7R1X - chain AAA; structure by X-ray diffraction, 1.35 A resolution.

# Chain AAA
Name: Carbonic anhydrase 2
Organism: Homo sapiens
Notes: EC 4.2.1.1
UniProt: P00918 (CAH2_HUMAN); the author numbering skips numbers that UniProt does not, so the offset changes along the chain: 1-125 = UniProt 1-125; 127-261 = UniProt 126-260
Chain sequence (260 residues; row label = number of the first residue in the row; note: 1 number in that range is skipped by the numbering (no residue carries it; nothing is unmodelled there)):
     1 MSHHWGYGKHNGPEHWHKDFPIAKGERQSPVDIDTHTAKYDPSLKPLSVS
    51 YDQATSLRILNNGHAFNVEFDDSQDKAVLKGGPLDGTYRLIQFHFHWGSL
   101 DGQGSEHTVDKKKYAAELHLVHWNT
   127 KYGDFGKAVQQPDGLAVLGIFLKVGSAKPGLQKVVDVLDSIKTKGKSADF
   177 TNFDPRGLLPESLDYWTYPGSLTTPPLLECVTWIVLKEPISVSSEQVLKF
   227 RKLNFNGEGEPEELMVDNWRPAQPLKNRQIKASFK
Disordered / not traced: 1-2
Metal / ion sites: Zn2+: His-94, His-96, His-119 (together with 4-oxo-N-)
Small-molecule neighbours: 4-oxo-N- (HFF; 4-oxo-N-(4-sulfamoylphenethyl)-1,3,4,6,7,11b-hexahydro-2H-pyrazino[2,1-a]isoquinoline-2-carbothioamide): Asn-67, Glu-69, Phe-70, Asp-72, Ile-91, Gln-92, His-94, His-96, Glu-106, His-119, Val-121, Phe-131, Val-143, Ser-197, Leu-198, Thr-199, Thr-200, Trp-209
UniProt features mapped onto this chain:
  - active site: His-64 (Proton donor/acceptor)
  - binding site (Zn(2+)): His-94, His-96, His-119
  - binding site (substrate): Thr-199, Thr-200
  - site: Tyr-7 (Fine-tunes the proton-transfer properties of H-64), Asn-62 (Fine-tunes the proton-transfer properties of H-64), Asn-67 (Fine-tunes the proton-transfer properties of H-64), Gln-92 (Involved in the binding of some activators, including histamine and L-histidine)
  - modified residue: Ser-2 (N-acetylserine), Ser-166 (Phosphoserine), Ser-173 (Phosphoserine)
Reported in the primary citation:
  - binding site for 4-oxo-N-: Ile-91, Val-121, Leu-198, Thr-199, Thr-200

# In short
Chain AAA binds 4-oxo-N-. His-94, His-96 and His-119 form the Zn2+ site. UniProt lists active-site residue
His-64, 3 Zn2+-binding residues and substrate-binding residues Thr-199 and Thr-200. The paper reports a
binding site for 4-oxo-N- at Ile-91, Val-121 and Leu-198 among others.
Chain AAA is Carbonic anhydrase 2 (Homo sapiens); the structure, human Carbonic Anhydrase II in complex with
4-oxo-N-(4-sulfamoylphenethyl)-1,3,4,6,7,11b-hexahydro-2H-pyrazino[2,1-a]isoquinoline-2-carbothioamide, was
determined by X-ray diffraction (same publication as 7YZH, 7YWT and 7QZX).
